3N97 - chains A and N of the 6 polymer chains in the assembly; structure by X-ray diffraction, 3.25 A resolution.

== Chain A ==
Molecule: RNA polymerase sigma factor
From: Thermus aquaticus
Notes: fragment: sigma subunit region 4, residues 366-438
Reference sequence: Q9EZJ8 (Q9EZJ8_THEAQ); aligned to UniProt positions 366-437 over residues 366-437 (the alignment contains insertions or deletions, so no single offset holds)
Sequence (72 residues; row label = number of the first residue in the row):
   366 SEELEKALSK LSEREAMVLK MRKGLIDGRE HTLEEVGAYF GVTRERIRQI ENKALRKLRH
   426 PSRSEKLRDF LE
Not modelled in the structure: 366-373, 427-437
Sequence notes: engineered mutation Met-386 (Leu in Q9EZJ8), Ser-429 (Thr430 in Q9EZJ8), Glu-430 (Arg431 in Q9EZJ8)
Swiss-Prot annotation at these positions:
  - DNA-binding region: Leu-398 to Asn-417 (H-T-H motif)

== Chain N ==
Molecule: 21-nt DNA strand
Sequence (21 nucleotides; row label = number of the first residue in the row):
     1 CCATGTCAAG TACTTTTTTC C

== Interface between chain A and chain N ==
Residue-residue contacts (11; chain A residue first):
  Arg-387(A) with DG5(N), salt bridge to the phosphate
  Thr-397(A) with DT4(N), phosphate contact; DG5(N), phosphate contact
  Leu-398(A) with DG5(N), hydrogen bond to the phosphate
  Arg-409(A) with DT4(N), base contact; DG5(N), base contact; DT6(N), base contact
  Glu-410(A) with DT6(N), base contact; DC7(N), hydrogen bond to the base
  Arg-413(A) with DT6(N), phosphate contact; DC7(N), salt bridge to the phosphate
Other interface residues (no listed pair), chain A (8 interface residues in all): Glu-399, Gln-414
Other interface residues (no listed pair), chain N (6 interface residues in all): DA8, DA9

== Overview ==
8 residues of chain A and 6 residues of chain N are in contact, with 2 hydrogen bonds and 2 salt bridges.
Among the polar pairs are Glu-410(A)/DC7(N), Leu-398(A)/DG5(N) and Arg-387(A)/DG5(N).
Chain A is RNA polymerase sigma factor (Thermus aquaticus) and chain N is a 21-nt DNA strand; the structure,
RNA polymerase alpha C-terminal domain (E. coli) and sigma region 4 (T. aq. mutant) bound to ..., was
determined by X-ray diffraction (same publication as 5CIZ and 3N4M).
